Entry 9EXG (X-ray diffraction, 1.74 A resolution); this record covers chains A and D of the 4 polymer chains in the assembly.

Chain A:
Molecule: Clathrin heavy chain
Organism: Saccharomyces cerevisiae S288C
UniProtKB: P22137 (CLH_YEAST); numbering as in UniProt (aligned over 1-369)
Chain sequence (373 residues; numbered -3 to 369; the number before each row is that of its first residue; numbers below 1 keep their minus sign (Gly-3 is residue -3)):
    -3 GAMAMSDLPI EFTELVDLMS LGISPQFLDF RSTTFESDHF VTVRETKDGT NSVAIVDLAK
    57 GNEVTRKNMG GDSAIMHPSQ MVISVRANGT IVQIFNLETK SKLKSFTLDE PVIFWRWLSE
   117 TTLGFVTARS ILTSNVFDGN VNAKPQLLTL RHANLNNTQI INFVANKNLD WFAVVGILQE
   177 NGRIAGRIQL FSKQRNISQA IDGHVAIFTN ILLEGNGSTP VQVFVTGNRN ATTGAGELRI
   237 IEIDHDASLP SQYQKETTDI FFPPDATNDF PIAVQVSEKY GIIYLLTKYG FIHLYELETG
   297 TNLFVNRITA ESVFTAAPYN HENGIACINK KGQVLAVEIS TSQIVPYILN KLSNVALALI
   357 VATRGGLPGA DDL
Not modelled in the structure: -3, 369
Sequence notes: expression tag (-3 to 0)
UniProt features mapped onto this chain:
  - region: Ser308 to Ser336 (WD40-like repeat 7)
Reported in the primary citation:
  - mutagenesis - F26A/K63E/I87D/Q89A/K98E/Q155A/Q195A/I197T/K251E, K63E/I87D/Q89A/K98E, K63E/I87D/Q89A/K98E/Q195A/I197T/K251E, Q195A/I197T/K251E: decreased binding to Epsin-2 (chain D)
  - mutagenesis - F26A/Q155A, F26A/Q155A/Q195A/I197T/K251E: unchanged binding to Epsin-2 (chain D)

Chain D:
Molecule: Epsin-2
UniProtKB: Q05785 (ENT2_YEAST); residues 1-7 here correspond to UniProt positions 607-613 (UniProt number = residue number + 606)
Chain sequence (7 residues; numbered 1 to 7; the number before each row is that of its first residue):
     1 GVSLIDL

How chain A and chain D interact:
Pairs across the interface (14):
  Trp167(A) - Leu4(D)  hydrophobic
  Leu186(A) - Ile5(D)  hydrophobic
  Ser188(A) - Leu4(D)
  Ile193(A) - Leu4(D)
  Gln195(A) - Ser3(D)
  Gln195(A) - Leu4(D)  hydrogen bond (side chain-backbone)
  Gln195(A) - Ile5(D)  hydrogen bond (side chain-backbone)
  Gln195(A) - Leu7(D)  hydrogen bond (side chain-backbone)
  Phe220(A) - Leu7(D)  hydrophobic
  Arg235(A) - Leu7(D)  hydrogen bond (side chain-backbone)
  Ile237(A) - Ile5(D)  hydrophobic
  Ile237(A) - Asp6(D)
  Ile237(A) - Leu7(D)  hydrophobic
  Lys251(A) - Asp6(D)  salt bridge
Also at the interface, not in a pair above, chain A (14 interface residues in all): Phe187, Ser194, Ile197, Glu238, Ile239
From the paper, about this interface:
  - specific contacts: Lys251(A)-Asp6(D) (salt bridge)
  - interface residues, chain A: Trp167(A), Leu186(A), Gln195(A), Ile197(A), Phe220(A), Arg235(A), Ile237(A), Glu238(A), Lys251(A)

In short:
The interface between chain A and chain D involves 14 residues on one side and 5 on the other; the contacts
include 4 hydrogen bonds and 1 salt bridge. Polar pairs include Lys251(A)-Asp6(D), Gln195(A)-Leu4(D) and
Gln195(A)-Ile5(D). The paper describes a salt bridge between Lys251(A) and Asp6(D). From the paper:
F26A/K63E/I87D/Q89A/K98E/Q155A/Q195A/I197T/K251E, K63E/I87D/Q89A/K98E and
K63E/I87D/Q89A/K98E/Q195A/I197T/K251E of chain A, among others, reduce binding to Epsin-2 (chain D); interface
residues Trp167(A), Leu186(A) and Gln195(A) among others; 6 substitutions were tested in all.
Chain A is Clathrin heavy chain (Saccharomyces cerevisiae S288C) and chain D is Epsin-2; the structure,
Crystal structure of Yeast Clathrin Heavy Chain N-terminal domain bound to Epsin-2 peptide (LIDL), was
determined by X-ray diffraction (same publication as 9EX5, 9EXF, 9EXT and 9EYT).
